PDB entry 7NJX | electron microscopy, 4.32 A resolution (low resolution: residue-level contacts below are approximate; hydrogen-bond / salt-bridge calls are withheld) | chains S and T of the 12 polymer chains in the assembly

# Chain S (and T)
Protein: ATP synthase subunit c
From: Mycolicibacterium smegmatis (strain ATCC 700084 / mc(2)155)
Notes: chain T of this document is another copy of the same molecule, construct and numbering; everything in this record applies to it too
Reference sequence: A0R205 (A0R205_MYCS2); residue numbers follow UniProt; this construct covers 1-86
Amino-acid sequence (86 residues; each row starts with the number of its first residue):
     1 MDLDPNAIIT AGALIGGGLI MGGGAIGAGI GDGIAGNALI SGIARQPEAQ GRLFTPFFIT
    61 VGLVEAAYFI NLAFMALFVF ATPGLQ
Unresolved in the structure: 1-2
Reported in the primary citation:
  - catalytic residues: Glu-65 (proposed by the authors, not directly observed)

# How chain S and chain T interact
Contacting residue pairs (66; chain S residue first):
  Leu-3(S) with Leu-3(T)
  Pro-5(S) with Ala-7(T)
  Ile-8(S) with Ala-11(T)
  Ile-9(S) with Ala-7(T); Thr-10(T); Ala-11(T); Leu-14(T)
  Gly-12(S) with Leu-14(T); Ile-15(T)
  Ala-13(S) with Leu-14(T)
  Ile-15(S) with Ile-15(T)
  Gly-16(S) with Gly-18(T)
  Leu-19(S) with Ile-15(T); Gly-18(T); Leu-19(T); Gly-22(T)
  Ile-20(S) with Gly-18(T); Met-21(T); Gly-22(T)
  Gly-23(S) with Gly-22(T); Ala-25(T); Ile-26(T)
  Gly-24(S) with Ala-25(T)
  Ile-26(S) with Ile-26(T)
  Gly-27(S) with Ala-25(T); Ile-26(T); Gly-29(T)
  Ile-30(S) with Ile-30(T)
  Gly-31(S) with Gly-29(T); Gly-33(T)
  Ile-34(S) with Gly-33(T); Ile-34(T); Asn-37(T)
  Ala-38(S) with Asn-37(T); Ile-40(T)
  Leu-39(S) with Ile-40(T)
  Gly-42(S) with Ala-44(T)
  Arg-45(S) with Arg-45(T)
  Arg-52(S) with Ile-43(T); Pro-47(T); Gln-50(T)
  Leu-53(S) with Ile-43(T)
  Pro-56(S) with Leu-39(T); Ile-40(T)
  Phe-57(S) with Ile-40(T)
  Ile-59(S) with Phe-57(T)
  Thr-60(S) with Gly-36(T)
  Leu-63(S) with Asp-32(T); Val-61(T); Glu-65(T)
  Val-64(S) with Asp-32(T)
  Ala-67(S) with Ala-28(T); Tyr-68(T)
  Ile-70(S) with Tyr-68(T)
  Asn-71(S) with Met-21(T); Ala-25(T); Tyr-68(T)
  Phe-74(S) with Met-21(T); Leu-72(T)
  Phe-78(S) with Leu-14(T); Met-75(T); Val-79(T)
  Thr-82(S) with Leu-14(T)
  Pro-83(S) with Thr-10(T); Val-79(T); Phe-80(T)
Other interface residues (no listed pair), chain S (39 interface residues in all): Ala-35, Thr-55, Gly-84
Other interface residues (no listed pair), chain T (39 interface residues in all): Asp-4, Ile-8, Gly-17, Glu-48

# In short
Chain S and chain T each contribute 39 residues to their interface. From the paper: the catalytic residue
Glu-65(S).
Both chains are ATP synthase subunit c (Mycolicibacterium smegmatis (strain ATCC 700084 / mc(2)155)). Entry
7NJX (Mycobacterium smegmatis ATP synthase Fo combined class 4) was determined by electron microscopy together
with 7NJK, 7NJL, 7NJM, 7NJN, 7NJO, 7NJP and 20 further entries from the same study.
